PDB entry 4RWO | X-ray diffraction, 2.20 A resolution | chains C and A of the 3 polymer chains in the assembly

# Chain C
Molecule: 19-nt RNA strand
Sequence (19 nucleotides; each row starts with the number of its first residue):
     1 UUCAUAAAGG UCAAAAGCC

# Chain A
Name: 2'-5'-oligoadenylate synthase 1
Source organism: Sus scrofa
Notes: EC 2.7.7.84
Reference sequence: Q29599 (OAS1_PIG); residue numbers follow UniProt; this construct covers 1-349
Sequence (357 residues; numbered 1 to 357; the number before each row is that of its first residue):
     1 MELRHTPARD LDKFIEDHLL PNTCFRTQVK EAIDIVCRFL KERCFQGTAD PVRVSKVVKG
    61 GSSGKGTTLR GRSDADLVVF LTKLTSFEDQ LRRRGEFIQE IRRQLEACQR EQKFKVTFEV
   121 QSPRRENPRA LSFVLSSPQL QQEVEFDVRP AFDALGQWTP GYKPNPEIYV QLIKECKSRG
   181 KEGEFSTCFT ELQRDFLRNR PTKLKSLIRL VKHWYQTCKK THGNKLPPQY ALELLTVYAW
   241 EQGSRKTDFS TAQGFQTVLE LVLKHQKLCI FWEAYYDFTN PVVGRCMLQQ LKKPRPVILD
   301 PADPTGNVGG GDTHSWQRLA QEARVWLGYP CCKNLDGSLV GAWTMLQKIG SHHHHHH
Not modelled in the structure: 348-357
Differences from the reference sequence: engineered mutation Arg-149 (Leu in Q29599); expression tag (350-357)
Bound ions: Mg2+ site 1: Asp-74, Asp-76 (together with AMP-CPP)
Small-molecule neighbours: AMP-CPP (APC; diphosphomethylphosphonic acid adenosyl ester): Gly-61, Ser-62, Lys-65, Ser-73, Asp-74, Asp-76, Ser-186, Gln-193, Lys-212, Pro-228, Gln-229, Tyr-230, Glu-233, Asp-300, Val-308

# How chain C and chain A interact
Pairs across the interface - 31 pairs, chain C then chain A:
  U2(C) with Gln-157(A), hydrogen bond to the base
  C3(C) with Lys-56(A), sugar contact; Gln-157(A), hydrogen bond to the sugar; Trp-158(A), phosphate contact
  A4(C) with Lys-56(A), sugar contact; Val-57(A), hydrogen bond to the sugar; Val-58(A), phosphate contact; Glu-191(A), sugar contact
  U5(C) with Ile-33(A), sugar contact; Cys-37(A), hydrogen bond to the sugar; Lys-41(A), hydrogen bond to the base; Val-57(A), sugar contact; Val-58(A), phosphate contact; Lys-59(A), hydrogen bond to the phosphate
  A6(C) with Lys-30(A), sugar contact; Asp-34(A), sugar contact; Lys-59(A), salt bridge to the phosphate
  A7(C) with Lys-30(A), salt bridge to the phosphate
  A14(C) with Thr-202(A), hydrogen bond to the base; Thr-247(A), hydrogen bond to the phosphate
  A15(C) with Lys-203(A), phosphate contact; Thr-247(A), hydrogen bond to the phosphate; Asp-248(A), phosphate contact
  A16(C) with Asp-12(A), phosphate contact; Glu-16(A), hydrogen bond to the sugar; Lys-203(A), salt bridge to the phosphate; Asp-248(A), phosphate contact
  G17(C) with Asp-12(A), phosphate contact; Lys-13(A), phosphate contact; Glu-16(A), sugar contact
  C18(C) with Lys-13(A), salt bridge to the phosphate
Interface residues without a listed pair, chain A (22 interface residues in all): Ser-55, Thr-159, Arg-194

# Overview
Chain C and chain A form an interface of 11 and 22 residues respectively, with 10 hydrogen bonds and 4 salt
bridges. Polar contacts include U2(C)/Gln-157(A), U5(C)/Lys-41(A) and A14(C)/Thr-202(A). Chain A binds
AMP-CPP. Asp-74(A) and Asp-76(A) form the Mg2+ site 1.
Chain C is a 19-nt RNA strand and chain A is 2'-5'-oligoadenylate synthase 1 (Sus scrofa); the structure,
Crystal structure of the porcine OAS1 L149R mutant in complex with dsRNA and ApCpp in the ..., was determined
by X-ray diffraction together with 4RWN and 4RWQ from the same study.
